Entry 5FJA (electron microscopy, 4.65 A resolution (low resolution: residue-level contacts below are approximate; hydrogen-bond / salt-bridge calls are withheld)); this record covers chains C and K of the 17 polymer chains in the assembly.

# Chain C
Protein: DNA-directed RNA polymerases I and III subunit RPAC1
From: Saccharomyces cerevisiae
Reference sequence: P07703 (RPAC1_YEAST); residues 1-335 here = UniProt positions 1-335
Amino-acid sequence (335 residues; row label = number of the first residue in the row):
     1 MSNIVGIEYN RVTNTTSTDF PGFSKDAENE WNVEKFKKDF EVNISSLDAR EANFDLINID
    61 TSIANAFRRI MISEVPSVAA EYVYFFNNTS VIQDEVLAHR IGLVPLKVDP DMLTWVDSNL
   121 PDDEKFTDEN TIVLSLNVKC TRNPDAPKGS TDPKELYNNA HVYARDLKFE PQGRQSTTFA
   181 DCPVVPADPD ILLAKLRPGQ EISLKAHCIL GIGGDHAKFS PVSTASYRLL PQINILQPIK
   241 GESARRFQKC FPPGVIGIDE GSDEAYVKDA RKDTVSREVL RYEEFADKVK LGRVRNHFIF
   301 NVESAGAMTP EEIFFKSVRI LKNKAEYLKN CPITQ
Swiss-Prot annotation at these positions:
  - modified residue: Ser2 (N-acetylserine), Ser17 (Phosphoserine)

# Chain K
Protein: DNA-directed RNA polymerases I and III subunit RPAC2
From: Saccharomyces cerevisiae
Reference sequence: P28000 (RPAC2_YEAST); numbering as in UniProt (aligned over 1-142)
Amino-acid sequence (142 residues; each row starts with the number of its first residue):
     1 MTEDIEQKKT ATEVTPQEPK HIQEEEEQDV DMTGDEEQEE EPDREKIKLL TQATSEDGTS
    61 ASFQIVEEDH TLGNALRYVI MKNPDVEFCG YSIPHPSENL LNIRIQTYGE TTAVDALQKG
   121 LKDLMDLCDV VESKFTEKIK SM
Unresolved in the structure: 1-41
Swiss-Prot annotation at these positions:
  - modified residue (Phosphothreonine): Thr15, Thr33
  - cross-link: Lys134 (Glycyl lysine isopeptide (Lys-Gly) (interchain with G-Cter in ubiquitin))

# How chain C and chain K interact
Residue-residue contacts (61):
  Asp19(C) - Tyr78(K)
  Phe20(C) - Met81(K)
  Pro21(C) - Lys82(K)
  Asn29(C) - Lys82(K)
  Glu30(C) - Lys82(K)
  Glu30(C) - Asn83(K)
  Glu30(C) - Pro84(K)
  Glu30(C) - Lys119(K)
  Trp31(C) - Tyr78(K)
  Trp31(C) - Val79(K)
  Trp31(C) - Lys82(K)
  Trp31(C) - Asp123(K)
  Trp31(C) - Leu124(K)
  Trp31(C) - Leu127(K)
  Asn32(C) - Leu127(K)
  Val33(C) - Asp126(K)
  Phe36(C) - Leu127(K)
  Phe36(C) - Val130(K)
  Phe40(C) - Lys134(K)
  Glu41(C) - Lys134(K)
  Val42(C) - Lys134(K)
  Val42(C) - Lys138(K)
  Ile44(C) - Lys138(K)
  Leu47(C) - Met142(K)
  Asp60(C) - Tyr78(K)
  Ala66(C) - Thr71(K)
  Arg69(C) - Thr71(K)
  Glu311(C) - Ile139(K)
  Phe314(C) - Phe135(K)
  Phe315(C) - Thr136(K)
  Val318(C) - Cys128(K)
  Val318(C) - Glu132(K)
  Arg319(C) - Glu132(K)
  Leu321(C) - Leu124(K)
  Leu321(C) - Cys128(K)
  Lys322(C) - Met125(K)
  Lys324(C) - Glu68(K)
  Lys324(C) - Thr71(K)
  Lys324(C) - Leu72(K)
  Ala325(C) - Met125(K)
  Glu326(C) - Met125(K)
  Tyr327(C) - Asp43(K)
  Tyr327(C) - Lys46(K)
  Leu328(C) - Lys46(K)
  Leu328(C) - Ile47(K)
  Leu328(C) - Leu72(K)
  Leu328(C) - Leu121(K)
  Lys329(C) - Gln118(K)
  Lys329(C) - Leu121(K)
  Lys329(C) - Lys122(K)
  Cys331(C) - Arg44(K)
  Cys331(C) - Lys46(K)
  Pro332(C) - Arg44(K)
  Ile333(C) - Leu49(K)
  Ile333(C) - Val114(K)
  Ile333(C) - Gln118(K)
  Thr334(C) - Arg44(K)
  Thr334(C) - Lys48(K)
  Thr334(C) - Leu49(K)
  Gln335(C) - Lys48(K)
  Gln335(C) - Leu49(K)
Interface residues without a listed pair, chain C (39 interface residues in all): Asn43, Ser45, Ser62, Ile63
Interface residues without a listed pair, chain K (39 interface residues in all): Pro42, Asp69, His70, Ala75, Val131

# Summary
Chain C and chain K each contribute 39 residues to their interface.
Chain C is DNA-directed RNA polymerases I and III subunit RPAC1 and chain K is DNA-directed RNA polymerases I
and III subunit RPAC2, both from Saccharomyces cerevisiae; the structure, Cryo-EM structure of yeast RNA
polymerase III at 4.7 A, was determined by electron microscopy together with 5FJ8 and 5FJ9 from the same
study.
